PDB entry 5US9 | electron microscopy, 3.00 A resolution | chains R and U of the 60 polymer chains in the assembly

Chain R (and U):
Name: Capsid protein VP2
From: Human bocavirus 4
Notes: chain U of this document is another copy of the same molecule, construct and numbering; everything in this record applies to it too
UniProtKB: C5IY47 (C5IY47_9VIRU); numbering as in UniProt (aligned over 1-541)
Chain sequence (541 residues; each row starts with the number of its first residue):
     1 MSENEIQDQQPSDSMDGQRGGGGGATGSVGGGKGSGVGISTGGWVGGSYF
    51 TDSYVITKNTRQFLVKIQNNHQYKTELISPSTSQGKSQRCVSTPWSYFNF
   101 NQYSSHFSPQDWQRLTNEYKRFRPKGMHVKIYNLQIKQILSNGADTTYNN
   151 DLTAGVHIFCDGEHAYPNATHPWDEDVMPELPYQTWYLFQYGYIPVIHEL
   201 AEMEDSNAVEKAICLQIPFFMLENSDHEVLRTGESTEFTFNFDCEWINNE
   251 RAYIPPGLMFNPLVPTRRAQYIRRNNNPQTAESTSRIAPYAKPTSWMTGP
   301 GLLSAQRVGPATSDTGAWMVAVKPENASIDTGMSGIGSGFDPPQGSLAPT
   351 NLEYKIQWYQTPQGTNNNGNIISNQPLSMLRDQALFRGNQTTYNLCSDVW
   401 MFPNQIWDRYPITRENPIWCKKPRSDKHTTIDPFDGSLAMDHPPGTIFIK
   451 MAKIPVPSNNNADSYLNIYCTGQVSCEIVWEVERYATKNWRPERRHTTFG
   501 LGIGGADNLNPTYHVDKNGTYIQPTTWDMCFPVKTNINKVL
Unresolved in the structure: 1-33

Interface between chain R and chain U:
Residue-residue contacts - 194 pairs, chain R then chain U:
  Ile78(R) - Pro262(U)  hydrophobic
  Pro80(R) - Tyr290(U)
  Lys86(R) - Ala291(U)
  Gln88(R) - Leu258(U)
  Gln88(R) - Phe260(U)
  Gln88(R) - Tyr290(U)
  Gln88(R) - Ala291(U)
  Cys90(R) - Pro262(U)  hydrophobic
  Tyr97(R) - Asn261(U)
  Tyr97(R) - Val264(U)
  Gln102(R) - Arg267(U)
  His164(R) - Val540(U)
  Ala165(R) - Lys488(U)
  Ala165(R) - Val540(U)  hydrophobic
  Tyr166(R) - Lys488(U)
  Tyr166(R) - Val540(U)
  Pro167(R) - Tyr253(U)
  Asn168(R) - Met259(U)
  Ala169(R) - Phe260(U)
  Ala169(R) - Asn261(U)  hydrogen bond (backbone-backbone)
  His171(R) - Met259(U)
  His171(R) - Phe260(U)
  His171(R) - Lys292(U)
  His171(R) - Pro293(U)  hydrogen bond (side chain-backbone)
  Trp173(R) - Thr266(U)
  Trp173(R) - Arg267(U)
  Trp173(R) - Arg268(U)
  Asp174(R) - Pro265(U)
  Asp174(R) - Thr266(U)
  Asp174(R) - Arg267(U)  hydrogen bond (backbone-backbone)
  Asp174(R) - Lys292(U)  salt bridge
  Glu175(R) - Pro265(U)  hydrogen bond (backbone-backbone)
  Glu175(R) - Thr266(U)
  Glu175(R) - Arg267(U)
  Asp176(R) - Val264(U)
  Phe189(R) - Val264(U)  hydrophobic
  Gln190(R) - Asn261(U)  hydrogen bond (backbone-side chain)
  Gln190(R) - Leu263(U)
  Tyr191(R) - Asn261(U)
  Gly192(R) - Asn261(U)
  Ile194(R) - Tyr253(U)
  Ile194(R) - Ile254(U)
  Ile194(R) - Leu258(U)  hydrophobic
  Ile194(R) - Pro262(U)  hydrophobic
  Pro195(R) - Tyr253(U)
  Pro195(R) - Ile254(U)
  Val196(R) - Tyr253(U)
  Ile197(R) - Pro255(U)  hydrophobic
  Ile197(R) - Leu258(U)  hydrophobic
  Ala212(R) - Leu377(U)  hydrophobic
  Ile213(R) - Leu377(U)  hydrophobic
  Ile213(R) - Met379(U)  hydrophobic
  Leu215(R) - Arg491(U)  hydrogen bond (backbone-side chain)
  Gln216(R) - Arg251(U)  hydrogen bond
  Gln216(R) - Arg491(U)
  Gln216(R) - Arg494(U)
  Gln216(R) - Thr535(U)
  Ile217(R) - Arg491(U)  hydrogen bond (backbone-side chain)
  Pro218(R) - Tyr253(U)  hydrophobic
  Pro218(R) - Asn489(U)
  Phe219(R) - Asn489(U)  hydrogen bond (backbone-side chain)
  Phe219(R) - Trp490(U)  hydrogen bond (backbone-backbone)
  Phe219(R) - Arg491(U)
  Phe220(R) - Tyr253(U)
  Phe220(R) - Asn489(U)
  Phe220(R) - Val540(U)  hydrophobic
  Met221(R) - Trp490(U)  hydrophobic
  Asn224(R) - Lys488(U)
  Asn224(R) - Trp490(U)
  Ser225(R) - Lys488(U)
  Pro300(R) - Pro403(U)  hydrophobic
  Leu302(R) - Phe402(U)  hydrophobic
  Ser304(R) - Arg387(U)
  Ala305(R) - Arg387(U)
  Ala305(R) - Gly388(U)
  Gln306(R) - Arg273(U)
  Gln306(R) - Gly388(U)
  Gln306(R) - Asn389(U)
  Gln306(R) - Gln390(U)
  Arg307(R) - Gln270(U)
  Arg307(R) - Tyr271(U)
  Arg307(R) - Gln390(U)
  Val308(R) - Gly388(U)
  Val308(R) - Asn389(U)
  Val308(R) - Gln390(U)
  Val308(R) - Thr391(U)
  Val308(R) - Tyr393(U)
  Gly309(R) - Ile272(U)
  Thr312(R) - Tyr290(U)  hydrogen bond (backbone-side chain)
  Asp314(R) - Ala291(U)
  Asp314(R) - Tyr393(U)
  Thr315(R) - Gln270(U)  hydrogen bond (backbone-side chain)
  Thr315(R) - Ile272(U)
  Thr315(R) - Tyr393(U)
  Gly316(R) - Tyr393(U)  hydrogen bond (backbone-side chain)
  Ala317(R) - Arg387(U)
  Ala317(R) - Tyr393(U)
  Trp318(R) - Leu385(U)  hydrophobic
  Trp318(R) - Arg387(U)
  Met319(R) - Leu385(U)
  Met319(R) - Phe386(U)  hydrogen bond (backbone-backbone)
  Met319(R) - Tyr393(U)  hydrophobic
  Val320(R) - Thr298(U)
  Val320(R) - Ala384(U)  hydrogen bond (backbone-backbone)
  Ala321(R) - Phe386(U)  hydrophobic
  Val322(R) - Pro255(U)  hydrophobic
  Val322(R) - Met379(U)
  Val322(R) - Asp382(U)
  Val322(R) - Gln383(U)  hydrogen bond (backbone-backbone)
  Val322(R) - Ala384(U)  hydrogen bond (backbone-backbone)
  Lys323(R) - Ala348(U)
  Lys323(R) - Ala384(U)
  Pro324(R) - Asp382(U)
  Glu325(R) - Lys355(U)
  Glu325(R) - Gln375(U)
  Met333(R) - Thr392(U)
  Met333(R) - Tyr393(U)  hydrogen bond (side chain-backbone)
  Ser338(R) - Gly257(U)  hydrogen bond (side chain-backbone)
  Ser338(R) - Leu258(U)
  Ser338(R) - Thr294(U)
  Gly339(R) - Pro293(U)
  Gly339(R) - Thr294(U)  hydrogen bond (backbone-backbone)
  Phe340(R) - Thr294(U)
  Phe340(R) - Phe402(U)  hydrophobic
  Asp341(R) - Arg268(U)  salt bridge
  Asp341(R) - Pro293(U)
  Asp341(R) - Thr294(U)  hydrogen bond (backbone-backbone)
  Asn351(R) - Arg273(U)  hydrogen bond
  Leu352(R) - Tyr271(U)  hydrophobic
  Glu353(R) - Tyr271(U)
  Glu353(R) - Arg273(U)  salt bridge
  Ile356(R) - Arg268(U)
  Gln357(R) - Arg268(U)
  Gln357(R) - Ala269(U)
  Gln357(R) - Thr284(U)  hydrogen bond
  Trp358(R) - Arg267(U)
  Tyr359(R) - Arg268(U)
  Tyr359(R) - Ala269(U)  hydrophobic
  Tyr359(R) - Thr284(U)
  Tyr359(R) - Ser285(U)  hydrogen bond (side chain-backbone)
  Tyr359(R) - Arg286(U)  hydrogen bond (side chain-backbone)
  Gln360(R) - Arg267(U)
  Thr361(R) - Arg286(U)  hydrogen bond (backbone-side chain)
  Pro362(R) - Arg286(U)  hydrogen bond (backbone-side chain)
  Gly364(R) - Arg286(U)
  Asn366(R) - Thr284(U)
  Asn367(R) - Thr284(U)
  Trp400(R) - Met297(U)  hydrophobic
  Trp400(R) - Val399(U)  hydrophobic
  Trp400(R) - Trp400(U)
  Trp400(R) - Met401(U)
  Trp400(R) - Phe402(U)  hydrophobic
  Met401(R) - Met401(U)  hydrogen bond (backbone-backbone)
  Met401(R) - Phe402(U)  hydrogen bond (side chain-backbone)
  Met401(R) - Pro403(U)
  Glu415(R) - Arg267(U)  salt bridge
  Lys421(R) - Leu541(U)  hydrogen bond (side chain-backbone)
  Lys422(R) - Trp296(U)
  Pro423(R) - Pro256(U)  hydrophobic
  Pro423(R) - Trp296(U)
  Pro423(R) - Ile406(U)  hydrophobic
  Pro423(R) - Leu541(U)
  Arg424(R) - Lys539(U)  hydrogen bond (backbone-side chain)
  Arg424(R) - Val540(U)  hydrogen bond (side chain-backbone)
  Arg424(R) - Leu541(U)  hydrogen bond (side chain-backbone)
  Ser425(R) - Ile406(U)
  Ser425(R) - Lys539(U)
  Asp426(R) - Asn248(U)  hydrogen bond
  Asp426(R) - Asp408(U)
  Asp426(R) - Arg409(U)
  Asp426(R) - Lys534(U)  salt bridge
  Lys427(R) - Glu245(U)
  Lys427(R) - Ile406(U)
  Lys427(R) - Trp407(U)
  Lys427(R) - Thr430(U)  hydrogen bond (side chain-backbone)
  Lys427(R) - Ile431(U)
  Lys427(R) - Asp432(U)
  His428(R) - Gln405(U)
  Thr429(R) - Met401(U)
  Thr429(R) - Phe402(U)  hydrogen bond (side chain-backbone)
  Thr429(R) - Pro403(U)  hydrogen bond (side chain-backbone)
  Thr429(R) - Asn404(U)
  Thr429(R) - Gln405(U)  hydrogen bond (side chain-backbone)
  Thr429(R) - Trp407(U)
  Thr430(R) - Pro403(U)  hydrogen bond (backbone-backbone)
  Ile431(R) - Trp296(U)  hydrophobic
  Ile431(R) - Pro403(U)  hydrogen bond (backbone-backbone)
  Ile431(R) - Asn404(U)
  Asp432(R) - Asn404(U)  hydrogen bond (backbone-side chain)
  Pro433(R) - Asn404(U)
  Phe434(R) - Phe402(U)  hydrophobic
  Phe434(R) - Asn404(U)
  Asp435(R) - Arg268(U)  salt bridge
  Asp435(R) - Ser295(U)
Interface residues without a listed pair, chain R (106 interface residues in all): Val91, Ser92, Tyr193, Val209, Gly301, Ala311, Ser334, Ile336, Pro342, Gln363, Trp407, Cys420
Interface residues without a listed pair, chain U (81 interface residues in all): Ile287, Ala288, Leu380, Asn538

In short:
The interface between chain R and chain U involves 106 residues on one side and 81 on the other; the contacts
include 41 hydrogen bonds and 6 salt bridges. Polar contacts include Asp174(R)-Lys292(U), Asp341(R)-Arg268(U)
and Glu353(R)-Arg273(U).
Chain R and chain U are both Capsid protein VP2 (Human bocavirus 4); the structure, Human bocavirus 4, was
determined by electron microscopy together with 5URF and 5US7 from the same study.
